8PSU - chains A and V of the 5 polymer chains in the assembly; structure by electron microscopy, 3.18 A resolution.

== Chain A ==
Molecule: Polymerase acidic protein (PA-like)
From: Tilapia lake virus
Reference sequence: A0A142I7Z3 (A0A142I7Z3_9VIRU); residues 1-419 here = UniProt positions 1-419
Amino-acid sequence (419 residues; each row starts with the number of its first residue):
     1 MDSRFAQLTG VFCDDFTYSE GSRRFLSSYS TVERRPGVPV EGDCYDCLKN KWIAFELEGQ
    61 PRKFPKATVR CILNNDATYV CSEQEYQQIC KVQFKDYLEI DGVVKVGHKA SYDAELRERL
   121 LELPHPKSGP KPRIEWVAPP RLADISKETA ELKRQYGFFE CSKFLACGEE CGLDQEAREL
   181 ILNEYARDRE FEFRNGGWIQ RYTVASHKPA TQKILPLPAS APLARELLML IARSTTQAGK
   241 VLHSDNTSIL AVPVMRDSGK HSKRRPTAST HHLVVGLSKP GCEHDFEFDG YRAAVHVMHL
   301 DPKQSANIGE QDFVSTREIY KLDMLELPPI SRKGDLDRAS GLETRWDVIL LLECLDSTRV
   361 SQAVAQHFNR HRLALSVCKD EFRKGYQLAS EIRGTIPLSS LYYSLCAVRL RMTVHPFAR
Disordered / not traced: 1-101, 418-419
Ion coordination: Zn2+: Cys-161, Cys-282, His-284, His-296

== Chain V ==
Molecule: 5' vRNA end - vRNA loop
Sequence (40 nucleotides; row label = number of the first residue in the row):
     1 GCAAAUCUUU CUCACGUCCU GACUUGUGAG UAAAAUUUGG
Disordered / not traced: 1-2, 17-40

== Chain A / chain V interface ==
Contacting residue pairs - 40 pairs, chain A then chain V:
  Gln-200(A) with A3(V), sugar contact
  Tyr-202(A) with A3(V), base contact; U9(V), stacking on the base; U10(V), hydrogen bond to the phosphate
  Val-204(A) with A3(V), hydrogen bond to the base
  Ala-205(A) with A3(V), base contact; A4(V), base contact; U8(V), base contact; U9(V), base contact
  Ser-206(A) with U6(V), hydrogen bond to the base
  His-207(A) with U6(V), hydrogen bond to the base; C7(V), stacking on the base
  Lys-208(A) with U6(V), hydrogen bond to the base
  Ala-210(A) with U6(V), hydrogen bond to the phosphate
  Val-254(A) with A3(V), base contact; U9(V), hydrogen bond to the sugar
  Met-255(A) with U10(V), phosphate contact
  Arg-256(A) with U10(V), phosphate contact
  Lys-263(A) with U10(V), salt bridge to the phosphate; C11(V), salt bridge to the phosphate
  Thr-267(A) with U10(V), phosphate contact; C11(V), phosphate contact
  Ser-269(A) with U9(V), sugar contact
  Thr-270(A) with U9(V), sugar contact; U10(V), hydrogen bond to the phosphate
  His-271(A) with U8(V), hydrogen bond to the sugar; U9(V), hydrogen bond to the sugar
  Met-298(A) with A5(V), base contact
  His-299(A) with A4(V), phosphate contact; A5(V), hydrogen bond to the phosphate; U9(V), base contact
  Leu-300(A) with A5(V), base contact
  Gln-304(A) with A5(V), hydrogen bond to the base
  Ile-308(A) with A5(V), base contact
  Leu-355(A) with A5(V), hydrogen bond to the base
  Asp-356(A) with A5(V), base contact
  Ser-357(A) with A5(V), hydrogen bond to the base
  Arg-393(A) with U6(V), salt bridge to the phosphate
  Gly-394(A) with A5(V), sugar contact
  Pro-397(A) with A5(V), base contact
Interface residues without a listed pair, chain A (30 interface residues in all): Pro-209, Thr-395, Ile-396

== Overview ==
30 residues of chain A and 9 residues of chain V are in contact; the contacts include 14 hydrogen bonds, 3
salt bridges and 2 aromatic stacking contacts. Polar pairs include Val-204(A)/A3(V), Ser-206(A)/U6(V) and
His-207(A)/U6(V). Cys-161(A), Cys-282(A), His-284(A) and His-296(A) form the Zn2+ site.
Chain A is Polymerase acidic protein (PA-like) (Tilapia lake virus) and chain V is 5' vRNA end - vRNA loop;
the structure, Tilapia Lake Virus polymerase in vRNA pre-initiation state mode A (core only), was determined
by electron microscopy, deposited together with 8PSN, 8PSO, 8PSQ, 8PSS, 8PSX, 8PSZ and 6 further entries.
